PDB entry 2E6G | X-ray diffraction, 2.60 A resolution | chains J and K of the 12 polymer chains in the assembly

Chain J (and K):
Molecule: 5'-nucleotidase surE
From: Thermus thermophilus
Notes: EC 3.1.3.5; chain K of this document is another copy of the same molecule, construct and numbering; everything in this record applies to it too
UniProtKB: Q53W92 (SURE_THET8); residue numbers follow UniProt; this construct covers 1-244
Chain sequence (244 residues; row label = number of the first residue in the row):
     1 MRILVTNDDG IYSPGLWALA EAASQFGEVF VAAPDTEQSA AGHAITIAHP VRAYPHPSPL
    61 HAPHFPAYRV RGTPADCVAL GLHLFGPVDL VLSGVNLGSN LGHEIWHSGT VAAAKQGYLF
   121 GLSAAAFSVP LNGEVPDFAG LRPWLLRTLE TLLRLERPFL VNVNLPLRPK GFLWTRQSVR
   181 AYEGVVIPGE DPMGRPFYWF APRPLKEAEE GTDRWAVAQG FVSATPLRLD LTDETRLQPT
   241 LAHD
Unresolved in the structure: 36-47, 60-62, 238-244 (chain K: 37-44, 60-62, 238-244)
UniProt features mapped onto this chain:
  - binding site (a divalent metal cation): D8, D9, S39, N96

How chain J and chain K interact:
Residue-residue contacts (10; chain J residue first):
  A48(J) with R52(K), hydrogen bond (backbone-side chain)
  P50(J) with P50(K), hydrophobic
  R52(J) with A48(K)
  D191(J) with W199(K)
  P192(J) with I187(K), hydrophobic; W199(K)
  F197(J) with W199(K), hydrophobic
  W199(J) with D191(K); P192(K); F197(K), hydrophobic
Other interface residues (no listed pair), chain J (10 interface residues in all): I187, M193, A201
Other interface residues (no listed pair), chain K (10 interface residues in all): I47, A201

In short:
The chain J/chain K interface involves 10 residues from each chain; the contacts include 1 hydrogen bond. Its
one hydrogen-bonded contact is A48(J)-R52(K). UniProt lists 4 divalent metal cation-binding residues on chain
J.
Chain J and chain K are both 5'-nucleotidase surE (Thermus thermophilus); the structure, Crystal structure of
the stationary phase survival protein SurE from Thermus thermophilus HB8 in complex with ..., was determined
by X-ray diffraction (same publication as 2E69, 2E6B, 2E6C, 2E6E and 2E6H).
